PDB entry 3K87 | X-ray diffraction, 2.00 A resolution | chains A and B

== Chain A ==
Molecule: Chlorophenol-4-monooxygenase component 1
From: Burkholderia cepacia
UniProtKB: O87008 (O87008_BURCE); residues 1001-1179 here correspond to UniProt positions 1-179 (UniProt number = residue number - 1000)
Chain sequence (185 residues; each row starts with the number of its first residue):
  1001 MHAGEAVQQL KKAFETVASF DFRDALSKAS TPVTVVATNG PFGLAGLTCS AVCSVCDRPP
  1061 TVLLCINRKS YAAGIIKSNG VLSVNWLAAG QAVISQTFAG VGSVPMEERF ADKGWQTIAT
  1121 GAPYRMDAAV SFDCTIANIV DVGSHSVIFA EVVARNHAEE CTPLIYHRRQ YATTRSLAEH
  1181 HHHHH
Unresolved in the structure: 1001-1013, 1178-1185
Differences from the reference sequence: expression tag (1180-1185)
UniProt features mapped onto this chain:
  - binding site (FAD): T1048 to A1051, C1065 to Y1071, A1099, V1104 to R1109, S1144, Y1166
  - binding site (NAD(+)): S1054 to D1057, H1145, Y1166 to R1169
Small-molecule neighbours: FAD (flavin-adenine dinucleotide): V1033, L1047, T1048, C1049, S1050, A1051, C1065, I1066, N1067, K1069, S1070, S1095, F1098, A1099, H1145, Y1166, Y1171

== Chain B ==
Molecule: Chlorophenol-4-monooxygenase component 1
From: Burkholderia cepacia
UniProtKB: O87008 (O87008_BURCE); numbering as in UniProt (aligned over 1-179)
Chain sequence (185 residues; row label = number of the first residue in the row):
     1 MHAGEAVQQL KKAFETVASF DFRDALSKAS TPVTVVATNG PFGLAGLTCS AVCSVCDRPP
    61 TVLLCINRKS YAAGIIKSNG VLSVNWLAAG QAVISQTFAG VGSVPMEERF ADKGWQTIAT
   121 GAPYRMDAAV SFDCTIANIV DVGSHSVIFA EVVARNHAEE CTPLIYHRRQ YATTRSLAEH
   181 HHHHH
Unresolved in the structure: 1-13, 178-185
Differences from the reference sequence: expression tag (180-185)
UniProt features mapped onto this chain:
  - binding site (FAD): T48 to A51, C65 to Y71, A99, V104 to R109, S144, Y166
  - binding site (NAD(+)): S54 to D57, H145, Y166 to R169
Small-molecule neighbours: FAD (flavin-adenine dinucleotide): V33, L47, T48, C49, S50, A51, C65, I66, N67, K69, S70, Y71, S95, F98, A99, G100, S103, V104, P105, M106, R109, H145, Y166, Y171
What the authors report for this chain:
  - binding site for flavin-adenine dinucleotide: V33, T48, S50, A51, N67, Y71, A99, R109, Y166, Y171

== Interface between chain A and chain B ==
Contacting residue pairs - 124 pairs, chain A then chain B:
  F1014(A) - A119(B)
  F1014(A) - T120(B)
  F1014(A) - T135(B)
  F1014(A) - V153(B)  hydrophobic
  E1015(A) - V153(B)
  T1016(A) - P60(B)
  T1016(A) - V152(B)
  V1017(A) - P60(B)
  V1017(A) - V152(B)  hydrogen bond (backbone-backbone)
  V1017(A) - V153(B)
  V1017(A) - A154(B)  hydrophobic
  S1019(A) - D57(B)  hydrogen bond (side chain-backbone)
  S1019(A) - R58(B)
  D1021(A) - R155(B)  salt bridge
  F1022(A) - C56(B)
  F1022(A) - D57(B)
  F1022(A) - P60(B)  hydrophobic
  F1022(A) - T61(B)
  F1022(A) - F132(B)  hydrophobic
  F1022(A) - V152(B)  hydrophobic
  R1023(A) - D57(B)  salt bridge
  D1024(A) - R155(B)  salt bridge
  A1025(A) - V130(B)
  A1025(A) - F132(B)  hydrophobic
  A1025(A) - R155(B)
  A1025(A) - H157(B)
  L1026(A) - S54(B)
  L1026(A) - F132(B)  hydrophobic
  K1028(A) - V130(B)
  K1028(A) - H157(B)
  K1028(A) - C161(B)
  A1029(A) - W86(B)
  A1029(A) - V130(B)
  S1030(A) - P32(B)
  S1030(A) - P163(B)
  P1032(A) - S30(B)
  A1051(A) - C53(B)  hydrophobic
  A1051(A) - S54(B)
  C1053(A) - A51(B)
  C1053(A) - L63(B)  hydrophobic
  S1054(A) - F22(B)
  S1054(A) - L26(B)
  S1054(A) - A51(B)
  S1054(A) - C65(B)
  V1055(A) - V142(B)  hydrophobic
  V1055(A) - H145(B)  hydrogen bond (backbone-side chain)
  V1055(A) - V147(B)  hydrophobic
  C1056(A) - F22(B)
  C1056(A) - V142(B)
  C1056(A) - G143(B)
  C1056(A) - S144(B)
  D1057(A) - S19(B)  hydrogen bond (backbone-side chain)
  D1057(A) - F22(B)
  D1057(A) - R23(B)  salt bridge
  R1058(A) - S19(B)  hydrogen bond
  R1058(A) - G143(B)
  P1060(A) - T16(B)
  P1060(A) - V17(B)
  P1060(A) - F22(B)  hydrophobic
  T1061(A) - F22(B)
  V1062(A) - F22(B)  hydrophobic
  L1063(A) - L63(B)  hydrophobic
  C1065(A) - C53(B)  hydrophobic
  W1086(A) - A29(B)
  A1089(A) - L177(B)
  A1119(A) - F14(B)
  T1120(A) - F14(B)
  V1130(A) - A25(B)
  V1130(A) - K28(B)
  V1130(A) - A29(B)
  F1132(A) - F22(B)  hydrophobic
  F1132(A) - A25(B)  hydrophobic
  F1132(A) - L26(B)  hydrophobic
  T1135(A) - F14(B)
  V1142(A) - V55(B)  hydrophobic
  V1142(A) - C56(B)
  V1142(A) - F149(B)  hydrophobic
  G1143(A) - C56(B)
  G1143(A) - R58(B)
  S1144(A) - C56(B)
  H1145(A) - V55(B)  hydrogen bond (side chain-backbone)
  V1147(A) - V55(B)  hydrophobic
  F1149(A) - V142(B)  hydrophobic
  E1151(A) - T16(B)
  V1152(A) - T16(B)
  V1152(A) - V17(B)  hydrogen bond (backbone-backbone)
  V1152(A) - F22(B)  hydrophobic
  V1153(A) - F14(B)  hydrophobic
  V1153(A) - E15(B)
  V1153(A) - V17(B)
  A1154(A) - V17(B)
  R1155(A) - D21(B)  salt bridge
  R1155(A) - D24(B)  salt bridge
  R1155(A) - A25(B)
  H1157(A) - A25(B)
  H1157(A) - K28(B)
  C1161(A) - H167(B)
  C1161(A) - R168(B)  hydrogen bond (backbone-side chain)
  P1163(A) - S30(B)
  P1163(A) - H167(B)
  L1164(A) - L177(B)  hydrophobic
  I1165(A) - S30(B)
  H1167(A) - C161(B)  hydrogen bond (side chain-backbone)
  H1167(A) - P163(B)
  Y1171(A) - L177(B)  hydrophobic
  A1172(A) - T174(B)
  A1172(A) - R175(B)
  A1172(A) - L177(B)
  T1173(A) - T173(B)
  T1173(A) - T174(B)
  T1173(A) - R175(B)  hydrogen bond (backbone-backbone)
  T1173(A) - L177(B)
  T1174(A) - I165(B)
  T1174(A) - T173(B)
  T1174(A) - R175(B)  hydrogen bond (backbone-side chain)
  R1175(A) - A172(B)
  R1175(A) - T173(B)  hydrogen bond (backbone-backbone)
  R1175(A) - T174(B)  hydrogen bond (side chain-backbone)
  R1175(A) - R175(B)
  L1177(A) - A89(B)
  L1177(A) - L164(B)  hydrophobic
  L1177(A) - Y171(B)  hydrophobic
  L1177(A) - A172(B)
  L1177(A) - T173(B)
Interface residues without a listed pair, chain A (66 interface residues in all): T1031, V1052, A1092, A1129, V1140, A1158, E1159, T1162, R1168
Interface residues without a listed pair, chain B (64 interface residues in all): A18, V52, V62, A92, N138, E151, T162, S176

== Summary ==
66 residues of chain A and 64 residues of chain B are in contact; the contacts include 13 hydrogen bonds and 6
salt bridges. Polar pairs include D1021(A)-R155(B), R1023(A)-D57(B) and D1024(A)-R155(B). Chain A binds
flavin-adenine dinucleotide. Chain B binds flavin-adenine dinucleotide. From the paper: a binding site for
flavin-adenine dinucleotide at V33(B), T48(B) and S50(B) among others.
Chain A and chain B are both Chlorophenol-4-monooxygenase component 1 (Burkholderia cepacia); the structure,
Crystal structure of NADH:FAD oxidoreductase (TftC) - FAD complex, was determined by X-ray diffraction,
deposited together with 3HWC, 3K86 and 3K88.
